PDB entry 1EA4 | X-ray diffraction, 2.95 A resolution | chains H and U of the 16 polymer chains in the assembly

== Chain H ==
Molecule: Transcriptional repressor copg
From: Streptococcus agalactiae
Notes: fragment: dna-binding protein
UniProt: P13920 (REPA_STRPN); residues 1-45 here = UniProt positions 1-45
Chain sequence (45 residues; row label = number of the first residue in the row):
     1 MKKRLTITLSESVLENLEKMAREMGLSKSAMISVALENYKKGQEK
Not modelled in the structure: 1
Swiss-Prot annotation at these positions:
  - DNA-binding region: Asn16 to Leu36 (H-T-H motif)
  - mutagenesis: Ala30 (A30E: 5-fold increase in plasmid copy number)

== Chain U ==
Molecule: 22-nt DNA strand
Notes: fragment: 22bp ssdna - first strand
Sequence (22 nucleotides; row label = number of the first residue in the row):
   201 TAACCGTGCACTCAATGCAATC
Not modelled in the structure: 201, 222

== Chain H / chain U interface ==
Contacting residue pairs (7):
  Arg4(H) with DG208(U), hydrogen bond to the base; DC209(U), base contact; DA210(U), base contact
  Leu5(H) with DT207(U), base contact
  Thr6(H) with DT207(U), hydrogen bond to the base
  Ile7(H) with DC205(U), phosphate contact
  Thr8(H) with DC205(U), phosphate contact
Other interface residues (no listed pair), chain U (7 interface residues in all): DC204, DG206

== Overview ==
The interface between chain H and chain U involves 5 residues on one side and 7 on the other, with 2 hydrogen
bonds. Polar pairs include Arg4(H)-DG208(U) and Thr6(H)-DT207(U). UniProt lists one mutagenesis site on chain
H.
Chain H is Transcriptional repressor copg (Streptococcus agalactiae) and chain U is a 22-nt DNA strand; the
structure, TRANSCRIPTIONAL REPRESSOR COPG/22bp dsDNA COMPLEX, was determined by X-ray diffraction.
